4YEN - chain A; structure by X-ray diffraction, 2.00 A resolution.

[Chain A]
Name: Lysozyme C
Organism: Gallus gallus
Notes: EC 3.2.1.17
Reference sequence: P00698 (LYSC_CHICK); residues 1-129 here correspond to UniProt positions 19-147 (UniProt number = residue number + 18)
Amino-acid sequence (129 residues; numbered 1 to 129; the number before each row is that of its first residue):
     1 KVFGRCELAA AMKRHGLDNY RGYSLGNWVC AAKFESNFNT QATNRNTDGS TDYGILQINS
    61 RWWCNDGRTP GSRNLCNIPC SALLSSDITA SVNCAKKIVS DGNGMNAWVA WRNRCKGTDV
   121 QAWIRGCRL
UniProt features mapped onto this chain:
  - active site: Glu35, Asp52
  - binding site (substrate): Asp101
Cystine bridges: Cys6-Cys127, Cys30-Cys115, Cys64-Cys80, Cys76-Cys94
Ion coordination: platinum (II) ion site 1: Arg14, His15; platinum (II) ion site 2 near His15 (its only coordinating residue here)
Reported in the primary citation:
  - platinum (II) ion coordination: Arg14, His15

[Summary]
Arg14 and His15 form the platinum (II) ion site 1. UniProt lists active-site residues Glu35 and Asp52 and
substrate-binding residue Asp101. The paper reports platinum (II) ion coordination by Arg14 and His15.
Chain A is Lysozyme C (Gallus gallus); the structure, Room temperature X-ray diffraction studies of cisplatin
binding to HEWL in DMSO media after 14 months ..., was determined by X-ray diffraction together with 4YEA,
4YDX, 4YEM and 4YEO from the same study.
